6R89 - chain A; structure by X-ray diffraction, 2.50 A resolution.

Chain A:
Protein: Glutamate receptor 3.3
From: Arabidopsis thaliana
UniProtKB: Q9C8E7 (GLR33_ARATH); the construct has insertions or renumbered stretches relative to UniProt, so the offset changes along the chain: 1-108 = UniProt 463-570; 112-244 = UniProt 681-813
Amino-acid sequence (247 residues; row label = number of the first residue in the row; numbers below 1 keep their minus sign (Gly-2 is residue -2)):
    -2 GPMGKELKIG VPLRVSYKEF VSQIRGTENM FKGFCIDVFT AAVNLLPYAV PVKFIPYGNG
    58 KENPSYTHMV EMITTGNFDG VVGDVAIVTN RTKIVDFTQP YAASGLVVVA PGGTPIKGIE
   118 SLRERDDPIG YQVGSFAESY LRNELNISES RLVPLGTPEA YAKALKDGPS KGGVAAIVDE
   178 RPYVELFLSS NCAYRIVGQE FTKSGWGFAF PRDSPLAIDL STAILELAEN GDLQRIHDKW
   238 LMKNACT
Disordered / not traced: -2 to 2
Sequence notes: expression tag (-2 to 0); linker (109-111)
Cystine bridges: Cys189-Cys243
Small-molecule neighbours: cysteine (CYS): Arg11, Tyr63, Asp81, Val82, Ala83, Arg88, Gln129, Gly131, Ser132, Phe133, Glu177, Tyr180, Trp203
From the paper describing this entry:
  - binding site for cysteine: Arg11, Tyr63, Asp81, Ala83, Arg88, Gln129, Phe133, Glu177, Tyr180
  - mutagenesis - S13A/Y14A: unchanged binding to amino acid ligands

Summary:
Chain A binds cysteine. From the paper: a binding site for cysteine at Arg11, Tyr63 and Asp81 among others;
S13A/Y14A leave binding to amino acid ligands unchanged.
Chain A is Glutamate receptor 3.3 (Arabidopsis thaliana); the structure, Structure of Arabidopsis thaliana
GLR3.3 ligand-binding domain in complex with L-cysteine, was determined by X-ray diffraction together with
6R85, 6R88 and 6R8A from the same study.
